Entry 8J7H (electron microscopy, 3.30 A resolution); this record covers chains B and E of the 5 polymer chains in the assembly.

[Chain B]
Name: ion channel
Organism: Homo sapiens
Chain sequence (815 residues; numbered 1 to 815; the number before each row is that of its first residue):
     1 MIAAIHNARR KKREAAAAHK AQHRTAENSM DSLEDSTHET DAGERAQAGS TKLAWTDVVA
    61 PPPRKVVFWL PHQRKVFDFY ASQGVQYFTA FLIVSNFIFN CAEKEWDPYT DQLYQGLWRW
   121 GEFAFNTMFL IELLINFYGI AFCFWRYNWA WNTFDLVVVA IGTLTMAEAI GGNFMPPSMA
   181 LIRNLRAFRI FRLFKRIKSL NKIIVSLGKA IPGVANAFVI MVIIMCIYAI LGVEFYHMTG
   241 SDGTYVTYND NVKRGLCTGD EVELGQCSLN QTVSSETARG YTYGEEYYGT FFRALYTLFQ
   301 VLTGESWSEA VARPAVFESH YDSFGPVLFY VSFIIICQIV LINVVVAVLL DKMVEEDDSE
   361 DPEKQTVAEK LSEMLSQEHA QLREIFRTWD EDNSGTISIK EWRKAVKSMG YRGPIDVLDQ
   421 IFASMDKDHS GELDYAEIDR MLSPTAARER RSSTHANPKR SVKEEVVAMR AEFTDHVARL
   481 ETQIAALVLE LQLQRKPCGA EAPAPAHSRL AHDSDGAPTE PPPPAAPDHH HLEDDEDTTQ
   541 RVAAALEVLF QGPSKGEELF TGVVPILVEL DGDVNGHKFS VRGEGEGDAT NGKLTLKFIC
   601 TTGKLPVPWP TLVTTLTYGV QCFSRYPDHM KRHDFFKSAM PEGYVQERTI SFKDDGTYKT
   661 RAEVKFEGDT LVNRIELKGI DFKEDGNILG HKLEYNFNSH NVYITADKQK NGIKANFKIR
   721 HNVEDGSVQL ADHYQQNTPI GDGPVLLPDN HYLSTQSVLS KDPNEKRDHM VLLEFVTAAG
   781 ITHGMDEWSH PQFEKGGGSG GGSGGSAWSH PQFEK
Unresolved in the structure: 1-68, 359-815

[Chain E]
Name: Ile-ala-ala-ile-his-asn-ala-arg-arg-lys-lys-arg-glu-ala-ala-ala-ala-his-lys-ala
Organism: Homo sapiens
Chain sequence (20 residues; row label = number of the first residue in the row):
     2 IAAIHNARRK KREAAAAHKA

[Interface between chain B and chain E]
Contacting residue pairs (9):
  N343(B) - I2(E)
  N343(B) - A3(E)
  V346(B) - A3(E)  hydrophobic
  A347(B) - A3(E)
  L350(B) - A4(E)  hydrophobic
  L350(B) - N7(E)
  D351(B) - N7(E)
  V354(B) - N7(E)
  V354(B) - K11(E)

[Summary]
Chain B and chain E form an interface of 6 and 5 residues respectively.
Here chain B is ion channel and chain E is
Ile-ala-ala-ile-his-asn-ala-arg-arg-lys-lys-arg-glu-ala-ala-ala-ala-his-lys-ala, both from Homo sapiens. Entry
8J7H (ion channel) was determined by electron microscopy together with 8J7F and 8J7M from the same study.
